5ME0 - chains A and H of the 26 polymer chains in the assembly; structure by electron microscopy, 13.50 A resolution (very low resolution: no residue pairs are listed; an interface is given only as per-side residue counts).

Chain A:
Molecule: 16S ribosomal RNA
Source organism: Escherichia coli K-12
Sequence (1534 nucleotides; each row starts with the number of its first residue):
     1 AAAUUGAAGAGUUUGAUCAUGGCUCAGAUUGAACGCUGGCGGCAGGCCUA
    51 ACACAUGCAAGUCGAACGGUAACAGGAAGAAGCUUGCUUCUUUGCUGACG
   101 AGUGGCGGACGGGUGAGUAAUGUCUGGGAAACUGCCUGAUGGAGGGGGAU
   151 AACUACUGGAAACGGUAGCUAAUACCGCAUAACGUCGCAAGACCAAAGAG
   201 GGGGACCUUCGGGCCUCUUGCCAUCGGAUGUGCCCAGAUGGGAUUAGCUA
   251 GUAGGUGGGGUAACGGCUCACCUAGGCGACGAUCCCUAGCUGGUCUGAGA
   301 GGAUGACCAGCCACACUGGAACUGAGACACGGUCCAGACUCCUACGGGAG
   351 GCAGCAGUGGGGAAUAUUGCACAAUGGGCGCAAGCCUGAUGCAGCCAUGC
   401 CGCGUGUAUGAAGAAGGCCUUCGGGUUGUAAAGUACUUUCAGCGGGGAGG
   451 AAGGGAGUAAAGUUAAUACCUUUGCUCAUUGACGUUACCCGCAGAAGAAG
   501 CACCGGCUAACUCCGUGCCAGCAGCCXCGGUAAUACGGAGGGUGCAAGCG
   551 UUAAUCGGAAUUACUGGGCGUAAAGCGCACGCAGGCGGUUUGUUAAGUCA
   601 GAUGUGAAAUCCCCGGGCUCAACCUGGGAACUGCAUCUGAUACUGGCAAG
   651 CUUGAGUCUCGUAGAGGGGGGUAGAAUUCCAGGUGUAGCGGUGAAAUGCG
   701 UAGAGAUCUGGAGGAAUACCGGUGGCGAAGGCGGCCCCCUGGACGAAGAC
   751 UGACGCUCAGGUGCGAAAGCGUGGGGAGCAAACAGGAUUAGAUACCCUGG
   801 UAGUCCACGCCGUAAACGAUGUCGACUUGGAGGUUGUGCCCUUGAGGCGU
   851 GGCUUCCGGAGCUAACGCGUUAAGUCGACCGCCUGGGGAGUACGGCCGCA
   901 AGGUUAAAACUCAAAUGAAUUGACGGGGGCCCGCACAAGCGGUGGAGCAU
   951 GUGGUUUAAUUCGAUGXAACGCGAAGAACCUUACCUGGUCUUGACAUCCA
  1001 CGGAAGUUUUCAGAGAUGAGAAUGUGCCUUCGGGAACCGUGAGACAGGUG
  1051 CUGCAUGGCUGUCGUCAGCUCGUGUUGUGAAAUGUUGGGUUAAGUCCCGC
  1101 AACGAGCGCAACCCUUAUCCUUUGUUGCCAGCGGUCCGGCCGGGAACUCA
  1151 AAGGAGACUGCCAGUGAUAAACUGGAGGAAGGUGGGGAUGACGUCAAGUC
  1201 AUCAUGGCCCUUACGACCAGGGCUACACACGUGCUACAAUGGCGCAUACA
  1251 AAGAGAAGCGACCUCGCGAGAGCAAGCGGACCUCAUAAAGUGCGUCGUAG
  1301 UCCGGAUUGGAGUCUGCAACUCGACUCCAUGAAGUCGGAAUCGCUAGUAA
  1351 UCGUGGAUCAGAAUGCCACGGUGAAUACGUUCCCGGGCCUUGUACACACC
  1401 GCCCGUXACACCAUGGGAGUGGGUUGCAAAAGAAGUAGGUAGCUUAACCU
  1451 UCGGGAGGGCGCUUACCACUUUGUGAUUCAUGACUGGGGUGAAGUCGUAA
  1501 CAAGGUAACCGUAGGGGAACCUGCGGUUGGAUCA
Modified residues: PSU (pseudouridine-5'-monophosphate) at position 516, G7M (N7-methyl-guanosine-5'-monophosphate) at position 527, 2MG (2N-methylguanosine-5'-monophosphate) at position 966, 5MC (5-methylcytidine-5'-monophosphate) at position 967, 2MG (2N-methylguanosine-5'-monophosphate) at position 1207, 4OC (4n,o2'-methylcytidine-5'-monophosphate) at position 1402, 5MC (5-methylcytidine-5'-monophosphate) at position 1407, UR3 (3-methyluridine-5'-monophoshate) at position 1498, 2MG (2N-methylguanosine-5'-monophosphate) at position 1516, MA6 (6N-dimethyladenosine-5'-monophoshate) at position 1518, MA6 (6N-dimethyladenosine-5'-monophoshate) at position 1519
From the paper describing this entry:
  - conformationally variable residues (domain motion): G1338, A1339

Chain H:
Molecule: 30S ribosomal protein S8
Source organism: Escherichia coli K-12
UniProtKB: P0A7W7 (RS8_ECOLI); numbering as in UniProt (aligned over 1-130)
Sequence (130 residues; numbered 1 to 130; the number before each row is that of its first residue):
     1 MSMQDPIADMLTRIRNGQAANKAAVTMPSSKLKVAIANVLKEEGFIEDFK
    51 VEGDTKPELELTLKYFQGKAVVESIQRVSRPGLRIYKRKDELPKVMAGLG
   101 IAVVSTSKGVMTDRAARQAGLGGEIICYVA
Disordered / not traced: 1

How chain A and chain H interact:
At this resolution (14 A) residue pairs are not listed: 35 residues of chain A and 40 of chain H lie at the interface.

Summary:
The interface between chain A and chain H involves 35 residues on one side and 40 on the other. From the
paper: conformational variability at G1338(A) and A1339(A).
Chain A is 16S ribosomal RNA and chain H is 30S ribosomal protein S8, both from Escherichia coli K-12; the
structure, Structure of the 30S Pre-Initiation Complex 1 (30S IC-1) Stalled by GE81112, was determined by
electron microscopy, deposited together with 5ME1.
